Entry 4RQK (X-ray diffraction, 1.55 A resolution); this record covers chain A.

== Chain A ==
Name: 3-phosphoinositide-dependent protein kinase 1
Source organism: Homo sapiens
Notes: EC 2.7.11.1; fragment: catalytic domain
Reference sequence: O15530 (PDPK1_HUMAN); numbering as in UniProt (aligned over 50-359)
Amino-acid sequence (311 residues; each row starts with the number of its first residue):
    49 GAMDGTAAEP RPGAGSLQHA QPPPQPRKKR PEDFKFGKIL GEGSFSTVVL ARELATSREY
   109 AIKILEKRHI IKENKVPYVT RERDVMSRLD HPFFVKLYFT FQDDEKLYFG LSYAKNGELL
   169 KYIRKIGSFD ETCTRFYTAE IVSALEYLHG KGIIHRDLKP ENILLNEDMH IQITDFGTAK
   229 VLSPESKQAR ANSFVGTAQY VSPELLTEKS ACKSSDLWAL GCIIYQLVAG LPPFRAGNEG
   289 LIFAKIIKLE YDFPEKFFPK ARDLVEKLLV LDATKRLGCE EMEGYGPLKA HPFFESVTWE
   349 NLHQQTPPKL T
Not modelled in the structure: 49-73
Sequence notes: expression tag (49); engineered mutation Gly288 (Tyr in O15530), Ala292 (Gln in O15530)
Modified / non-standard residues: Ser241 (phosphoserine; SEP)
Ligand contacts:
  - ATP (adenosine-5'-triphosphate): Leu88, Gly89, Glu90, Gly91, Ser92, Ser94, Thr95, Val96, Ala109, Lys111, Val143, Leu159, Ser160, Tyr161, Ala162, Glu166, Leu212, Asp223
  - R1S (N-(6-chloro-1,3-benzothiazol-2-yl)-1-benzothiophene-3-sulfonamide): Lys115, Ile118, Ile119, Val124, Val127, Thr128, Arg131, Thr148, Phe149, Gln150, Leu155, Tyr156, Phe157
From the paper describing this entry:
  - binding site for R1S: Arg131, Leu155
  - mutagenesis - L155A, L155E: abolished catalytic activity on R1S

== Summary ==
Ligands of chain A: ATP and compound R1S. The paper reports a binding site for R1S at Arg131 and Leu155; L155A
and L155E abolish catalytic activity on R1S.
Chain A is 3-phosphoinositide-dependent protein kinase 1 (Homo sapiens); the structure, Crystal structure of
PDK1 in complex with ATP and the PIF-pocket ligand RS1, was determined by X-ray diffraction, deposited
together with 4RQV and 4RRV.
